6E9Y - chains A and C of the 15 polymer chains in the assembly; structure by electron microscopy, 4.30 A resolution (low resolution: residue-level contacts below are approximate; hydrogen-bond / salt-bridge calls are withheld).

== Chain A (and C) ==
Protein: DHF38 filament
Source organism: synthetic construct
Notes: chain C of this document is another copy of the same molecule, construct and numbering; everything in this record applies to it too
Amino-acid sequence (227 residues; numbered 1 to 227; the number before each row is that of its first residue):
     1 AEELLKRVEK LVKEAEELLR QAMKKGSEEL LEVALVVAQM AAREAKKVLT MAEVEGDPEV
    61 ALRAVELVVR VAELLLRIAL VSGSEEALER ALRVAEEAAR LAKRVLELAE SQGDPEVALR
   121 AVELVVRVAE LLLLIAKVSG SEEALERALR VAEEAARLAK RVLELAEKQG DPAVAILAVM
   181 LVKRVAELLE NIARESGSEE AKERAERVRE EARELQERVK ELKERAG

== How chain A and chain C interact ==
Residue-residue contacts (25; chain A residue first):
  Arg20(A) - Glu3(C)
  Met23(A) - Ala1(C)
  Met23(A) - Glu3(C)
  Met23(A) - Leu4(C)
  Lys24(A) - Glu3(C)
  Glu73(A) - Glu55(C)
  Leu76(A) - Val54(C)
  Arg77(A) - Met51(C)
  Leu80(A) - Lys47(C)
  Leu80(A) - Thr50(C)
  Leu80(A) - Met51(C)
  Val81(A) - Lys47(C)
  Val81(A) - Met51(C)
  Arg127(A) - Val54(C)
  Leu134(A) - Glu53(C)
  Leu134(A) - Val54(C)
  Lys137(A) - Glu53(C)
  Lys137(A) - Arg104(C)
  Glu187(A) - Glu107(C)
  Glu187(A) - Glu110(C)
  Glu187(A) - Ser111(C)
  Glu190(A) - Arg161(C)
  Asn191(A) - Glu107(C)
  Arg194(A) - Glu107(C)
  Arg194(A) - Arg161(C)
Also at the interface, not in a pair above, chain A (17 interface residues in all): Lys25, Leu131
Also at the interface, not in a pair above, chain C (16 interface residues in all): Arg7, Leu108

== Overview ==
17 residues of chain A and 16 residues of chain C are in contact.
Both chains are DHF38 filament (synthetic construct). Entry 6E9Y (DHF38 filament) was determined by electron
microscopy together with 6E9R, 6E9T, 6E9V, 6E9X and 6E9Z from the same study.
